Entry 4K64 (X-ray diffraction, 2.60 A resolution); this record covers chains A and B.

Chain A:
Protein: Hemagglutinin
Source organism: Influenza A virus
UniProt: A8HWY8 (A8HWY8_9INFA); residues 5-324 here correspond to UniProt positions 17-336 (UniProt number = residue number + 12)
Chain sequence (321 residues; row label = number of the first residue in the row):
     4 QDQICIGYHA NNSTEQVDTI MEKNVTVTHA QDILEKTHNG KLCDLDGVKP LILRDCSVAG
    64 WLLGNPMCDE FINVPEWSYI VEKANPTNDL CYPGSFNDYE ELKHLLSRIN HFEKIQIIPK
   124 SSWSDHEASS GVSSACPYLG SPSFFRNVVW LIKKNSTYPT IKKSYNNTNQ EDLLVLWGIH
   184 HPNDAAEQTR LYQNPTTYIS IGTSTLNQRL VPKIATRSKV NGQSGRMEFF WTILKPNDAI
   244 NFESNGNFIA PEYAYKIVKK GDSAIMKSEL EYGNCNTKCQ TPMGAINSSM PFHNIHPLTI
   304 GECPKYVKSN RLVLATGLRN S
Sequence notes: expression tag (4)
Cystine bridges: Cys-46/Cys-278, Cys-59/Cys-71, Cys-94/Cys-139, Cys-282/Cys-306
Covalently attached groups: N-acetylglucosamine (NAG) linked to Asn-169

Chain B:
Protein: Hemagglutinin
Source organism: Influenza A virus
UniProt: A8HWY8 (A8HWY8_9INFA); residues 335-498 here correspond to UniProt positions 347-510 (UniProt number = residue number + 12)
Chain sequence (164 residues; numbered 335 to 498; the number before each row is that of its first residue):
   335 GLFGAIAGFI EGGWQGMVDG WYGYHHSNEQ GSGYAADKES TQKAIDGVTN KVNSIIDKMN
   395 TQFEAVGREF NNLERRIENL NKKMEDGFLD VWTYNAELLV LMENERTLDF HDSNVKNLYD
   455 KVRLQLRDNA KELGNGCFEF YHKCDNECME SIRNGTYNYP QYSE
Cystine bridges: Cys-478/Cys-482

Interface between chain A and chain B:
Cross-chain cystine bridges: Cys-8(A)/Cys-471(B)
Pairs across the interface (105; chain A residue first):
  Gln-4(A) / Phe-474(B)  hydrogen bond (side chain-backbone)
  Gln-4(A) / Lys-477(B)
  Asp-5(A) / Ser-361(B)
  Asp-5(A) / Asn-362(B)
  Asp-5(A) / Glu-363(B)
  Asp-5(A) / Glu-473(B)
  Asp-5(A) / Phe-474(B)  hydrogen bond (backbone-backbone)
  Asp-5(A) / Lys-477(B)  salt bridge
  Asp-5(A) / Cys-478(B)  hydrogen bond (side chain-backbone)
  Gln-6(A) / His-360(B)
  Gln-6(A) / Ser-361(B)  hydrogen bond (backbone-backbone)
  Gln-6(A) / Leu-467(B)
  Gln-6(A) / Phe-472(B)
  Gln-6(A) / Glu-473(B)
  Gln-6(A) / Phe-474(B)
  Gln-6(A) / Met-483(B)
  Ile-7(A) / His-359(B)
  Ile-7(A) / Gly-470(B)
  Ile-7(A) / Cys-471(B)
  Ile-7(A) / Phe-472(B)  hydrogen bond (backbone-backbone)
  Ile-7(A) / Phe-474(B)  hydrophobic
  Ile-7(A) / Met-483(B)  hydrophobic
  Cys-8(A) / Trp-348(B)
  Cys-8(A) / Tyr-358(B)
  Cys-8(A) / His-359(B)  hydrogen bond (backbone-backbone)
  Cys-8(A) / Gly-470(B)
  Cys-8(A) / Cys-471(B)  disulfide
  Ile-9(A) / Ile-344(B)
  Ile-9(A) / Trp-348(B)
  Ile-9(A) / Gly-357(B)
  Ile-9(A) / Val-456(B)  hydrophobic
  Ile-9(A) / Gly-470(B)  hydrogen bond (backbone-backbone)
  Ile-9(A) / Phe-472(B)  hydrophobic
  Gly-10(A) / Trp-348(B)
  Gly-10(A) / Met-351(B)
  Gly-10(A) / Tyr-356(B)
  Gly-10(A) / Gly-357(B)  hydrogen bond (backbone-backbone)
  Tyr-11(A) / Ile-340(B)
  Tyr-11(A) / Ala-341(B)  hydrogen bond (side chain-backbone)
  Tyr-11(A) / Ile-344(B)  hydrogen bond (side chain-backbone)
  Tyr-11(A) / Glu-345(B)
  Tyr-11(A) / Gly-346(B)  hydrogen bond (side chain-backbone)
  Tyr-11(A) / Gly-347(B)
  Tyr-11(A) / Trp-348(B)  hydrogen bond (backbone-backbone)
  Tyr-11(A) / Met-351(B)
  Tyr-11(A) / Trp-355(B)
  Tyr-11(A) / Val-449(B)  hydrophobic
  His-12(A) / Trp-348(B)
  His-12(A) / Met-351(B)  hydrogen bond (side chain-backbone)
  His-12(A) / Gly-354(B)
  His-12(A) / Trp-355(B)  hydrogen bond (backbone-backbone)
  Ala-13(A) / Gly-347(B)
  Ala-13(A) / Trp-348(B)  hydrogen bond (backbone-backbone)
  Ala-13(A) / Gln-349(B)
  Asn-14(A) / Gln-349(B)
  Asn-15(A) / Gln-349(B)  hydrogen bond
  Val-20(A) / Asn-438(B)
  Asp-21(A) / Leu-435(B)
  Asp-21(A) / Asn-438(B)  hydrogen bond (backbone-side chain)
  Thr-22(A) / Leu-435(B)
  Thr-22(A) / Glu-439(B)
  Ile-23(A) / Leu-435(B)
  Ile-23(A) / Glu-439(B)
  Met-24(A) / Glu-439(B)
  Lys-26(A) / Leu-435(B)
  Val-28(A) / Leu-442(B)  hydrophobic
  His-32(A) / Trp-355(B)  hydrogen bond
  Gln-34(A) / Val-386(B)
  Glu-103(A) / Glu-403(B)
  Glu-103(A) / Phe-404(B)
  Glu-103(A) / Asn-405(B)
  Lys-106(A) / Glu-403(B)  salt bridge
  Lys-270(A) / Glu-403(B)  salt bridge
  Phe-295(A) / Met-393(B)  hydrophobic
  Leu-301(A) / Ala-399(B)  hydrophobic
  Lys-308(A) / Met-393(B)
  Lys-308(A) / Asn-394(B)
  Lys-308(A) / Gln-396(B)
  Tyr-309(A) / Gln-396(B)
  Tyr-309(A) / Leu-423(B)  hydrophobic
  Val-310(A) / Gln-396(B)
  Val-310(A) / Thr-427(B)
  Lys-311(A) / Asp-420(B)  salt bridge
  Lys-311(A) / Leu-423(B)
  Lys-311(A) / Asp-424(B)  salt bridge
  Lys-311(A) / Thr-427(B)  hydrogen bond (backbone-side chain)
  Ser-312(A) / Thr-427(B)
  Ser-312(A) / Glu-431(B)  hydrogen bond
  Leu-315(A) / Val-434(B)  hydrophobic
  Val-316(A) / Val-434(B)
  Val-316(A) / Asn-438(B)  hydrogen bond (backbone-side chain)
  Leu-317(A) / Ile-389(B)  hydrophobic
  Leu-317(A) / Val-434(B)  hydrophobic
  Leu-317(A) / Asn-438(B)
  Ala-318(A) / Asn-438(B)  hydrogen bond (backbone-side chain)
  Ala-318(A) / Thr-441(B)
  Thr-319(A) / Trp-355(B)
  Thr-319(A) / Val-382(B)
  Thr-319(A) / His-445(B)  hydrogen bond (backbone-side chain)
  Gly-320(A) / Trp-355(B)
  Gly-320(A) / Leu-442(B)
  Gly-320(A) / His-445(B)  hydrogen bond (backbone-side chain)
  Leu-321(A) / Ile-340(B)  hydrophobic
  Leu-321(A) / Trp-355(B)
  Leu-321(A) / His-445(B)
Interface residues without a listed pair, chain A (47 interface residues in all): Val-30, Thr-31, Ile-36, Glu-85, Ile-268, Pro-294, Pro-300, Thr-302, Arg-322
Interface residues without a listed pair, chain B (64 interface residues in all): Val-352, Ile-390, Glu-398, Val-400, Glu-408, Ala-430, Leu-452, Tyr-453, Leu-460, Tyr-475, His-476, Ile-486

In short:
Chain A and chain B form an interface of 47 and 64 residues respectively, with 1 disulfide bond, 24 hydrogen
bonds and 5 salt bridges. Polar pairs include Asp-5(A)/Lys-477(B), Lys-106(A)/Glu-403(B) and
Lys-270(A)/Glu-403(B). N-acetylglucosamine is covalently linked to Asn-169(A).
Chain A is Hemagglutinin and chain B is Hemagglutinin, both from Influenza A virus; the structure, Structure
of an avian influenza H5 hemagglutinin from the influenza virus complexed with human receptor analog ..., was
determined by X-ray diffraction together with 4K62, 4K63, 4K65, 4K66 and 4K67 from the same study.
